Entry 2CBX (X-ray diffraction, 2.00 A resolution); this record covers chains A and C of the 3 polymer chains in the assembly.

# Chain A (and C)
Protein: 5'-fluoro-5'-deoxyadenosine synthase
From: Streptomyces cattleya
Notes: EC 2.5.1.63; chain C of this document is another copy of the same molecule, construct and numbering; everything in this record applies to it too
UniProtKB: Q70GK9 (Q70GK9_STRCT); residues 1-299 here = UniProt positions 1-299
Sequence (299 residues; row label = number of the first residue in the row):
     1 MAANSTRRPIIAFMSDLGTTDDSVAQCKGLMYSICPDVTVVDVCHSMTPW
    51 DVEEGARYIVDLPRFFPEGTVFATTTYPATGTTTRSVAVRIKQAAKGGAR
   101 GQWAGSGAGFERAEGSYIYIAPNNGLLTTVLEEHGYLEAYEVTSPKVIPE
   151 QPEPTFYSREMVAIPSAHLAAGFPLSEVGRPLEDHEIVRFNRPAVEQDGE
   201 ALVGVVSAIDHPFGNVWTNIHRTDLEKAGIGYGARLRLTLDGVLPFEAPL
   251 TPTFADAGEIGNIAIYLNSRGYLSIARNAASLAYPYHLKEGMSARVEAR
Disordered / not traced: 1-7, 299
Ligand contacts:
  - beta-D-erythrofuranosyl-adenosine (CC5), molecule 1: Asp16, Leu17, Trp50, Thr76, Tyr77, Pro78, Thr80, Thr155, Ser158
  - beta-D-erythrofuranosyl-adenosine (CC5), molecule 2: Phe213, Asn215, Phe254, Ala276, Arg277, Asn278, Ala279, Ala280

# Interface between chain A and chain C
Residue-residue contacts (79; chain A residue first):
  Arg8(A) - Pro36(C)
  Ile10(A) - Tyr32(C)  hydrophobic
  Thr39(A) - Tyr32(C)
  Val41(A) - Lys28(C)
  Val41(A) - Tyr32(C)  hydrophobic
  Asp42(A) - Ala25(C)
  Val43(A) - Asp21(C)
  Val43(A) - Asp22(C)
  Val43(A) - Ala25(C)  hydrophobic
  Cys44(A) - Thr19(C)
  Cys44(A) - Thr20(C)
  Cys44(A) - Asp21(C)
  Ser46(A) - Thr19(C)  hydrogen bond (side chain-backbone)
  Ser46(A) - Thr20(C)
  Tyr58(A) - Thr20(C)  hydrogen bond (side chain-backbone)
  Tyr58(A) - Asp21(C)
  Tyr58(A) - Asp22(C)
  Leu62(A) - Asp22(C)
  Phe65(A) - Gln26(C)
  Phe65(A) - Gly29(C)
  Phe65(A) - Leu30(C)  hydrogen bond (backbone-backbone)
  Phe65(A) - Ser33(C)  hydrogen bond (backbone-side chain)
  Phe65(A) - Arg159(C)
  Phe66(A) - Ala25(C)
  Phe66(A) - Gly29(C)
  Phe66(A) - Ser33(C)
  Pro67(A) - Gly29(C)
  Pro67(A) - Tyr32(C)
  Pro67(A) - Ser33(C)
  Gly98(A) - Glu153(C)
  Ala99(A) - Glu153(C)  hydrogen bond (backbone-side chain)
  Arg100(A) - Gln151(C)  hydrogen bond
  Gln102(A) - Gln151(C)  hydrogen bond (side chain-backbone)
  Ala104(A) - Leu30(C)  hydrophobic
  Gly105(A) - Leu30(C)
  Gly105(A) - Pro149(C)
  Gly105(A) - Ile164(C)
  Ser106(A) - Pro145(C)
  Ser106(A) - Lys146(C)
  Ser106(A) - Val147(C)
  Ser106(A) - Ile148(C)
  Ser106(A) - Pro149(C)
  Ser106(A) - Ile164(C)
  Ser106(A) - His168(C)  hydrogen bond
  Gly107(A) - Pro145(C)  hydrogen bond (backbone-backbone)
  Gly107(A) - Ile148(C)  hydrogen bond (backbone-backbone)
  Gly107(A) - Pro149(C)
  Gly107(A) - Glu150(C)  hydrogen bond (backbone-backbone)
  Ala108(A) - Glu150(C)  hydrogen bond (backbone-side chain)
  Phe110(A) - Leu30(C)  hydrophobic
  Phe110(A) - Ile34(C)  hydrophobic
  Arg112(A) - Ser33(C)  hydrogen bond
  Asp210(A) - Asp21(C)
  His211(A) - Thr20(C)
  Pro212(A) - Asp16(C)
  Pro212(A) - Leu17(C)
  Pro212(A) - Pro49(C)
  Phe213(A) - Asp16(C)
  Phe213(A) - Pro49(C)  hydrophobic
  Phe213(A) - Trp50(C)  hydrophobic
  Pro252(A) - Pro154(C)
  Pro252(A) - Thr155(C)
  Thr253(A) - Thr80(C)  hydrogen bond (side chain-backbone)
  Thr253(A) - Gly81(C)
  Thr253(A) - Pro154(C)  hydrogen bond (side chain-backbone)
  Phe254(A) - Thr80(C)
  Phe254(A) - Thr155(C)
  Ala255(A) - Thr82(C)
  Tyr266(A) - Thr155(C)
  Asn268(A) - Glu153(C)
  Ser269(A) - Glu153(C)
  Ser269(A) - Thr155(C)
  Arg270(A) - Asp21(C)  salt bridge
  Arg270(A) - Asp22(C)  salt bridge
  Arg270(A) - Ser23(C)
  Arg270(A) - Gln26(C)
  Ala279(A) - Trp50(C)
  Ala280(A) - Trp50(C)
  Ser281(A) - Trp50(C)
Interface residues without a listed pair, chain A (45 interface residues in all): Arg57, Asp61, Arg64, Trp217, Leu267, Asn278
Interface residues without a listed pair, chain C (37 interface residues in all): Gly18, Pro78, Phe156

# In short
45 residues of chain A face 37 of chain C across their interface, with 15 hydrogen bonds and 2 salt bridges.
Polar contacts include Arg270(A)-Asp21(C), Arg270(A)-Asp22(C) and Ser46(A)-Thr19(C). Chain A binds
beta-D-erythrofuranosyl-adenosine.
Both chains are 5'-fluoro-5'-deoxyadenosine synthase (Streptomyces cattleya). Entry 2CBX (X-ray crystal
structure of 5'-fluorodeoxyadenosine synthase from Streptomyces cattleya complexed with
beta-D-erythrofuranosyl- adenosine) was determined by X-ray diffraction (same publication as 2CC2, 2C5B and
2C4U).
